PDB entry 7DB6 | electron microscopy, 3.30 A resolution | chains A and E of the 5 polymer chains in the assembly

[Chain A]
Name: Guanine nucleotide-binding protein G(i) subunit alpha-1
Organism: Homo sapiens
Reference sequence: P63096 (GNAI1_HUMAN); numbering as in UniProt (aligned over 1-354)
Amino-acid sequence (354 residues; each row starts with the number of its first residue):
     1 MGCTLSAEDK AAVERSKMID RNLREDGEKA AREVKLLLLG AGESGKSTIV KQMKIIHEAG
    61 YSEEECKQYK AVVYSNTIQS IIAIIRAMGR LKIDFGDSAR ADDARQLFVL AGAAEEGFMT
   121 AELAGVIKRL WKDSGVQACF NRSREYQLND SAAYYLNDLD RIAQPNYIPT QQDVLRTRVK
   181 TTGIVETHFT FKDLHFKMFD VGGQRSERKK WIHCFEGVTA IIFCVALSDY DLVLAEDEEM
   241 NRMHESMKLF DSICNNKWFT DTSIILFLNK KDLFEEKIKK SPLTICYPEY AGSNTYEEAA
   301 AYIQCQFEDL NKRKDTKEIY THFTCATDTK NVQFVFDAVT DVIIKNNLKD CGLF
Unresolved in the structure: 1-2, 56-181, 234-240
Curated features (UniProtKB/Swiss-Prot):
  - region: Lys-35 to Thr-48 (G1 motif), Asp-173 to Thr-181 (G2 motif), Phe-196 to Arg-205 (G3 motif), Ile-265 to Asp-272 (G4 motif), Thr-324 to Thr-329 (G5 motif)
  - binding site (GTP): Glu-43 to Thr-48, Ser-151, Leu-175 to Thr-181, Asp-200 to Gln-204, Asn-269 to Asp-272, Ala-326
  - binding site (Mg(2+)): Ser-47, Thr-181
  - modified residue: Arg-178 (ADP-ribosylarginine), Gln-204 (Deamidated glutamine), Cys-351 (ADP-ribosylcysteine)
  - lipidation: Gly-2 (N-myristoyl glycine), Cys-3 (S-palmitoyl cysteine)
  - natural variant: Gly-40 (G40C: In NEDHISB; G40R: In NEDHISB), Gly-45 (G45D: In NEDHISB), Thr-48 (T48I: In NEDHISB; T48K: In NEDHISB), Gln-52 (Q52P: In NEDHISB), Ser-75 (deletion: In NEDHISB; uncertain significance), Gln-172 (deletion: In NEDHISB), Asp-173 (D173V: In NEDHISB), Glu-186 to Phe-189 (deletion: In NEDHISB; uncertain significance), Cys-224 (C224Y: In NEDHISB), Lys-270 (K270N: In NEDHISB; K270R: In NEDHISB), Asp-272 (D272G: In NEDHISB), Ala-326 (A326P: In NEDHISB), 1 further natural variant entry in UniProt
  - mutagenesis: Gly-42 (G42R: Abolishes switch to an activated conformation and dissociation from beta and gamma subunits upon GTP binding. Abolishes interaction with RGS family members), Glu-116 (E116L: Enhances interaction (inactive GDP-bound) with RGS14), Gln-147 (Q147L: Enhances interaction (inactive GDP-bound) with RGS14), Glu-245 (E245L: Enhances interaction (inactive GDP-bound) with RGS14)

[Chain E]
Name: scFv16
Organism: Mus musculus
Notes: antibody fragment or engineered binder
Amino-acid sequence (260 residues; numbered 1 to 248 plus 14 insertion-coded residues; 2 numbers in that range are skipped by the numbering (no residue carries them; nothing is unmodelled there); the number before each row is that of its first residue; a row labelled like 121A-121N holds insertion residues (121A, then the next letters in order)):
     1 DVQLVESGGG LVQPGGSRKL SCSASGFAFS SFGMHWVRQA PEKGLEWVAY ISSGSGTIYY
    61 ADTVKGRFTI SRDDPKNTLF LQMTSLRSED TAMYYCVRSI YYYGSSPFDF WGQGTTLTVS
   121 S
121A-121N GGGGSGGGGSGGGG
   124 SDIVMTQATS SVPVTPGESV SISCRSSKSL LHSNGNTYLY WFLQRPGQSP QLLIYRMSNL
   184 ASGVPDRFSG SGSGTAFTLT ISRLEAEDVG VYYCMQHLEY PLTFGAGTKL ELKAAAASSE
   244 DLYFQ
Unresolved in the structure: 1, 121A-121N, 236-248
Disulfides: Cys-22/Cys-96, Cys-147/Cys-217

[Interface between chain A and chain E]
Contacting residue pairs (28; chain A residue first):
  Thr-4(A) / His-155(E)
  Ser-6(A) / His-155(E)
  Ser-6(A) / Asn-157(E)
  Ser-6(A) / Tyr-161(E)  hydrogen bond
  Ala-7(A) / His-220(E)
  Ala-7(A) / Leu-221(E)
  Ala-7(A) / Glu-222(E)
  Ala-7(A) / Tyr-223(E)  hydrophobic
  Glu-8(A) / Pro-107(E)
  Glu-8(A) / Tyr-161(E)
  Glu-8(A) / Tyr-163(E)  hydrogen bond
  Glu-8(A) / Arg-179(E)  salt bridge
  Glu-8(A) / His-220(E)
  Asp-9(A) / Asn-157(E)  hydrogen bond
  Asp-9(A) / Tyr-161(E)  hydrogen bond
  Ala-11(A) / Tyr-50(E)
  Ala-11(A) / Tyr-101(E)  hydrophobic
  Ala-12(A) / Tyr-101(E)
  Glu-14(A) / Ser-52(E)
  Glu-14(A) / Ser-53(E)
  Glu-14(A) / Gly-56(E)
  Glu-14(A) / Thr-57(E)  hydrogen bond
  Arg-15(A) / Ser-31(E)  hydrogen bond
  Arg-15(A) / Ile-100(E)
  Arg-15(A) / Tyr-101(E)
  Arg-15(A) / Tyr-102(E)
  Met-18(A) / Ser-53(E)
  Met-18(A) / Gly-54(E)
Interface residues without a listed pair, chain A (12 interface residues in all): Leu-5, Lys-10
Interface residues without a listed pair, chain E (21 interface residues in all): Tyr-59

[Overview]
12 residues of chain A and 21 residues of chain E are in contact; the contacts include 6 hydrogen bonds and 1
salt bridge. Polar contacts include Glu-8(A)/Arg-179(E), Ser-6(A)/Tyr-161(E) and Glu-8(A)/Tyr-163(E).
Chain A is Guanine nucleotide-binding protein G(i) subunit alpha-1 (Homo sapiens) and chain E is scFv16 (Mus
musculus); the structure, human melatonin receptor MT1 - Gi1 complex, was determined by electron microscopy.
